PDB entry 7W9K | electron microscopy, 2.20 A resolution | chains A and C of the 3 polymer chains in the assembly

[Chain A]
Molecule: Sodium channel protein type 9 subunit alpha
From: Homo sapiens
Reference sequence: Q15858 (SCN9A_HUMAN); residue numbers follow UniProt; this construct covers 1-1988
Sequence (2031 residues; row label = number of the first residue in the row; numbers below 1 keep their minus sign (Met-42 is residue -42)):
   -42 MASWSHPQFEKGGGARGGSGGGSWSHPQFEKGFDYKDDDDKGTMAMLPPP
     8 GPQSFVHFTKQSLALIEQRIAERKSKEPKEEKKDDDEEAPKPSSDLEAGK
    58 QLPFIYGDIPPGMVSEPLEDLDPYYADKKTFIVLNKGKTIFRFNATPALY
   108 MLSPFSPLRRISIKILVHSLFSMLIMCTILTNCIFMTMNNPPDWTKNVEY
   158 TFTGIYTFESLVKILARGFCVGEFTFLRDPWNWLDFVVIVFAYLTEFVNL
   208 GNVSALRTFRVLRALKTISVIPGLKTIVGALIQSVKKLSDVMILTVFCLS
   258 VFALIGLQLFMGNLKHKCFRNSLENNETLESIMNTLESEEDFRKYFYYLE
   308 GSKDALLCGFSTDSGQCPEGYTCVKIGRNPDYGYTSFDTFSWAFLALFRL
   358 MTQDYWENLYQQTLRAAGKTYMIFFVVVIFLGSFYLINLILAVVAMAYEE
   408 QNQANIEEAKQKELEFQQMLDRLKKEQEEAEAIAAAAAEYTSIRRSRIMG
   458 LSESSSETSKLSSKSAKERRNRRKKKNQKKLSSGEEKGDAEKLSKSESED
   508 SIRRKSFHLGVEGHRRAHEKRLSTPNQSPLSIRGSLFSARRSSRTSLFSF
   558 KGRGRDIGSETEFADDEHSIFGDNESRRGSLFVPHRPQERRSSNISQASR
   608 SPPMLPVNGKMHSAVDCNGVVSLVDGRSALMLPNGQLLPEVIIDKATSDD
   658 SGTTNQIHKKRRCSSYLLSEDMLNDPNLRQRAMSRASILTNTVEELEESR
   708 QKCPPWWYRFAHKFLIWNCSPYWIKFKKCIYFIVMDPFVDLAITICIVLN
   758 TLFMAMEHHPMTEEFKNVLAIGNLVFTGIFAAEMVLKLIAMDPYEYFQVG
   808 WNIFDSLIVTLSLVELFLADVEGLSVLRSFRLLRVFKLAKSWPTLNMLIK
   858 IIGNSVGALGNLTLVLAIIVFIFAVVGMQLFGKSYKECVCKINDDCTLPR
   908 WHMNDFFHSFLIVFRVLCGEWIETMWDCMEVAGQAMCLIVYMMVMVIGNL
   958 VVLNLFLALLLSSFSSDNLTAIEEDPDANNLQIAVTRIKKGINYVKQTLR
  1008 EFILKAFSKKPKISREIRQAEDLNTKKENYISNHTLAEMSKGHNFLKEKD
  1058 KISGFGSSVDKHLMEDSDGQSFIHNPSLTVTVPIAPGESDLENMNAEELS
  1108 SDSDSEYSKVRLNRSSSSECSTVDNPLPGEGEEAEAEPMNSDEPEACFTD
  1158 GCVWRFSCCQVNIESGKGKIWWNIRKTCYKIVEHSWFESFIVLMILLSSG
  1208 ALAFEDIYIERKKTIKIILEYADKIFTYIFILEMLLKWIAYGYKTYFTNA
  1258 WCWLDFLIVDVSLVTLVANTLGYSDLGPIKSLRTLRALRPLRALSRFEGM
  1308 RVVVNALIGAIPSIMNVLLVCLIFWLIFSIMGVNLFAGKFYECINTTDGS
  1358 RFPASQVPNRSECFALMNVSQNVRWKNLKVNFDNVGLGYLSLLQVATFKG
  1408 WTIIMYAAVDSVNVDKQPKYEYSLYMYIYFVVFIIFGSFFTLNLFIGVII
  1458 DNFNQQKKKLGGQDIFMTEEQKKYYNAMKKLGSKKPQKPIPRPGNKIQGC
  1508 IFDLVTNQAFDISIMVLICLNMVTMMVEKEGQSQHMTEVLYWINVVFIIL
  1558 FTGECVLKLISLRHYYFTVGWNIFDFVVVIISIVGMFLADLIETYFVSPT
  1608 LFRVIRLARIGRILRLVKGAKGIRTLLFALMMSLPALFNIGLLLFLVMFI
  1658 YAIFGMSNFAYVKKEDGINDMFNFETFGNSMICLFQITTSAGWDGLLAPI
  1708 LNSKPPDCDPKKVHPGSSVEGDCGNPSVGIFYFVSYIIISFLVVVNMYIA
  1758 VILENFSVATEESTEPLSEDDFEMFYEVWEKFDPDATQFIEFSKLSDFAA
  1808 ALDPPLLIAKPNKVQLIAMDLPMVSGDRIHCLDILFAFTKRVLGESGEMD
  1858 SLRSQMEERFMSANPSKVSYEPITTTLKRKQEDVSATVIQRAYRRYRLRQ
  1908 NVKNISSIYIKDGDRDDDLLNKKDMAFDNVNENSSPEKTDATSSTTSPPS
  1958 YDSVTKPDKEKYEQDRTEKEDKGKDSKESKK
Disordered / not traced: -42 to 7, 35-46, 207-208, 436-727, 826-830, 1015-1174, 1892-1988
Sequence notes: initiating methionine (-42); expression tag (-41 to 0)
Swiss-Prot annotation at these positions:
  - site (Is directly targeted by the spider protoxin-II): Glu822, Asp827
  - modified residue: Ser1490 (Phosphoserine)
  - glycosylation (N-linked (GlcNAc...) asparagine): Asn209, Asn283, Asn1352, Asn1366, Asn1375
  - natural variant: Gln10 (Q10R: In PERYTHM), Ile62 (I62V: Found in a patient with febrile seizures; uncertain significance), Pro149 (P149Q: Found in a patient with febrile seizures; uncertain significance), Phe216 (F216S: In PERYTHM), Ser241 (S241T: In PERYTHM), Asn395 (N395K: In PERYTHM), Asn641 (N641Y: Found in patients with febrile seizures plus; uncertain significance), Cys710 (C710Y: Found in a patient with severe myoclonic epilepsy in infancy; uncertain significance), Ile859 (I859T: In PERYTHM), Leu869 (L869F: In PERYTHM; L869H: In PERYTHM), Arg907 (R907Q: In CIP), Arg1007 (R1007C: In PEXPD), 11 further natural variant entries in UniProt
  - mutagenesis: Glu406 (E406K: Hyperpolarizes the voltage dependence of activation by 10.6 mV and prolonges fast-inactivation duration when coexpressed with SCN1B and SCN2B), Glu764 (E764Q: 5-fold less blocked by the spider huwentoxin-IV), Ile778 (I778A: 5-fold less inhibited by the spider protoxin-II), Glu822 (E822A: No change in inhibition (IC(50)) by the spider protoxin-II, but has a significant impact on channel activation by shifiting the V(50) towart 0 mV when targeted by protoxin-II ...), Leu823 (L823A: 9-fold less inhibited by the spider protoxin-II), Phe824 (F824A: 4-fold less inhibited by the spider protoxin-II; F824C: Less inhibited by the spider protoxin-II), Leu825 (L825A: No change in inhibition by the spider protoxin-II; L825C: 19-fold less blocked by the spider huwentoxin-IV), Ala826 (A826L: 8-fold less inhibited by the spider protoxin-II), Asp827 (D827A: 13-fold less blocked by the spider huwentoxin-IV, 3-fold less inhibited by the spider protoxin-II, and has a significant impact on channel activation by shifiting the V(50) towart 0 mV when ...), Glu829 (E829C: 400-fold less blocked by the spider huwentoxin-IV), Thr1409 to Ile1410 (Important increase in inhibition by saxitoxin and little increase in inhibition by tetrodotoxin), Ser1490 (S1490A: Abolishes stimulation by agents that stimulate PKC activity; S1490D/E: Increases current amplitude), 3 further mutagenesis entries in UniProt
Cystine bridges: Cys275-Cys324, Cys315-Cys330, Cys897-Cys903, Cys935-Cys944, Cys1350-Cys1370, Cys1715-Cys1730
Covalent attachments: N-acetylglucosamine (NAG) linked to Asn283, Asn1352, Asn1366, Asn1375

[Chain C]
Molecule: Sodium channel subunit beta-2
From: Homo sapiens
Reference sequence: O60939 (SCN2B_HUMAN); residue numbers follow UniProt; this construct covers 1-215
Sequence (215 residues; numbered 1 to 215; the number before each row is that of its first residue):
     1 MHRDAWLPRPAFSLTGLSLFFSLVPPGRSMEVTVPATLNVLNGSDARLPC
    51 TFNSCYTVNHKQFSLNWTYQECNNCSEEMFLQFRMKIINLKLERFQDRVE
   101 FSGNPSKYDVSVMLRNVQPEDEGIYNCYIMNPPDRHRGHGKIHLQVLMEE
   151 PPERDSTVAVIVGASVGGFLAVVILVLMVVKCVRRKKEQKLSTDDLKTEE
   201 EGKTDGEGNPDDGAK
Disordered / not traced: 1-29, 149-215
Swiss-Prot annotation at these positions:
  - site (Binds SCN2A): Tyr56, Arg135
  - modified residue: Ser192 (Phosphoserine), Thr204 (Phosphothreonine)
  - glycosylation (N-linked (GlcNAc...) asparagine): Asn42, Asn66, Asn74
  - natural variant: Arg28 (R28Q: In ATFB14; R28W: In ATFB14), Asp211 (D211G: Found in a patient with Brugada syndrome; uncertain significance)
  - mutagenesis: Cys55 (C55A/S: Does not bind alpha subunit. Loss of ability to protect alpha subunit from inhibition by the spider protoxin-II)
Cystine bridges: Cys50-Cys127, Cys72-Cys75

[Chain A / chain C interface]
Disulfides between the chains: Cys895(A)-Cys55(C)
Residue-residue contacts - 8 pairs, chain A then chain C:
  Glu894(A) - Tyr56(C)  hydrogen bond (backbone-side chain)
  Cys895(A) - Cys55(C)  disulfide
  Cys895(A) - Tyr56(C)
  Val896(A) - Tyr56(C)  hydrogen bond (backbone-side chain)
  Cys897(A) - Tyr56(C)  hydrogen bond (backbone-side chain)
  Cys897(A) - Pro133(C)
  Lys898(A) - Tyr56(C)
  Cys903(A) - Arg135(C)
Other interface residues (no listed pair), chain A (7 interface residues in all): Asp902

[Overview]
The interface between chain A and chain C involves 7 residues on one side and 4 on the other, with 1 disulfide
bond and 3 hydrogen bonds. Polar pairs include Glu894(A)-Tyr56(C), Val896(A)-Tyr56(C) and Cys897(A)-Tyr56(C).
Here chain A is Sodium channel protein type 9 subunit alpha and chain C is Sodium channel subunit beta-2, both
from Homo sapiens. Entry 7W9K (Cryo-EM structure of human Nav1.7-beta1-beta2 complex at 2.2 angstrom
resolution) was determined by electron microscopy, deposited together with 7W9L, 7W9M, 7W9P and 7W9T.
